Entry 4WRT (X-ray diffraction, 2.70 A resolution); this record covers chains V and A of the 5 polymer chains in the assembly.

== Chain V ==
Molecule: Influenza virus polymerase vRNA promoter 5' end
Sequence (14 nucleotides; row label = number of the first residue in the row):
     1 AGUAGUAACA AGAG

== Chain A ==
Protein: PA
Source organism: Influenza B virus
UniProt: Q5V8Z9 (Q5V8Z9_9INFB); numbering as in UniProt (aligned over 1-726)
Amino-acid sequence (751 residues; each row starts with the number of its first residue; numbers below 1 keep their minus sign (Gly-13 is residue -13)):
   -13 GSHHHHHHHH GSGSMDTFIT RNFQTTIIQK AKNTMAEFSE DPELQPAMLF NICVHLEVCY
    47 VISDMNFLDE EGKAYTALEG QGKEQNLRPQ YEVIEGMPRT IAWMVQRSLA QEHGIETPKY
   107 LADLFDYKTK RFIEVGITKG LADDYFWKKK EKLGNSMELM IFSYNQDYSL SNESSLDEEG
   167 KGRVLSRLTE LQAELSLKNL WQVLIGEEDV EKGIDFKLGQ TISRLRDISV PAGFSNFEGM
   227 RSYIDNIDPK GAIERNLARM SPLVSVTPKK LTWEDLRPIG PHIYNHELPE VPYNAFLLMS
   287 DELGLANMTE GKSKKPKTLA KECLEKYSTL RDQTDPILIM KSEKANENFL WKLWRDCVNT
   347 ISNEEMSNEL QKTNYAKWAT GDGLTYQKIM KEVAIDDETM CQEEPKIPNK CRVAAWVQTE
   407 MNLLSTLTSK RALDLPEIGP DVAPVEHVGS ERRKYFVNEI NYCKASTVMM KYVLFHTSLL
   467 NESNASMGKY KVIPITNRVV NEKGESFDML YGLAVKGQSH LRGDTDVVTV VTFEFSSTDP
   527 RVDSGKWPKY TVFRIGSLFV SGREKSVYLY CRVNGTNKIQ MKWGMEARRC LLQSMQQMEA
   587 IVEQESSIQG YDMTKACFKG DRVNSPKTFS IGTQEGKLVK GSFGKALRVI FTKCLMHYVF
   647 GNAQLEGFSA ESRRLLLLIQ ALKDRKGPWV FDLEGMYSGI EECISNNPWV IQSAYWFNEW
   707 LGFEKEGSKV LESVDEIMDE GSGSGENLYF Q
Disordered / not traced: -13 to -1, 64-71, 717-737
Differences from the reference sequence: expression tag (-13 to 0, 727-737)

== Interface between chain V and chain A ==
Contacting residue pairs - 42 pairs, chain V then chain A:
  A1(V) with Lys330(A), salt bridge to the phosphate; Trp364(A), sugar contact; Ala365(A), base contact; Thr366(A), base contact; Gly367(A), hydrogen bond to the base; Leu370(A), base contact; Thr515(A), hydrogen bond to the base; Val559(A), base contact
  G2(V) with Lys330(A), phosphate contact; Val513(A), base contact; Val559(A), phosphate contact; Asn560(A), hydrogen bond to the sugar; Gly561(A), sugar contact
  U3(V) with Val513(A), base contact; Lys535(A), phosphate contact; Arg558(A), salt bridge to the phosphate; Asn560(A), sugar contact; Gly561(A), sugar contact; Thr562(A), sugar contact
  A4(V) with Lys392(A), base contact; Gln566(A), hydrogen bond to the phosphate
  G5(V) with Lys392(A), base contact; Ile393(A), base contact; Pro394(A), sugar contact; Asn648(A), base contact; Asn692(A), hydrogen bond to the base
  U6(V) with Pro391(A), sugar contact
  A7(V) with Gln388(A), phosphate contact
  C9(V) with Asp512(A), sugar contact; Val513(A), hydrogen bond to the sugar
  A10(V) with Thr366(A), sugar contact; Gly367(A), hydrogen bond to the sugar; Leu370(A), base contact; Thr371(A), hydrogen bond to the phosphate; Tyr372(A), base contact
  A11(V) with Asp368(A), phosphate contact; Gly369(A), hydrogen bond to the phosphate; Leu370(A), hydrogen bond to the phosphate; Thr371(A), hydrogen bond to the phosphate; Gln504(A), hydrogen bond to the phosphate; His506(A), stacking on the base
  G12(V) with Lys374(A), phosphate contact
Other interface residues (no listed pair), chain V (12 interface residues in all): A13
Other interface residues (no listed pair), chain A (32 interface residues in all): Arg508, Gln650

== Overview ==
12 residues of chain V face 32 of chain A across their interface; the contacts include 12 hydrogen bonds, 2
salt bridges and 1 aromatic stacking contact. Among the polar pairs are A1(V)-Gly367(A), A1(V)-Thr515(A) and
G5(V)-Asn692(A).
Here chain V is Influenza virus polymerase vRNA promoter 5' end and chain A is PA (Influenza B virus). Entry
4WRT (Crystal structure of Influenza B polymerase with bound vRNA promoter (form FluB2)) was determined by
X-ray diffraction together with 4WSA from the same study.
